7FJF - chains b and m of the 8 polymer chains in the assembly; structure by electron microscopy, 3.10 A resolution.

[Chain b]
Molecule: T-cell surface glycoprotein CD3 zeta chain
Source organism: Homo sapiens
UniProtKB: P20963 (CD3Z_HUMAN); residues 1-164 here = UniProt positions 1-164
Sequence (165 residues; row label = number of the first residue in the row):
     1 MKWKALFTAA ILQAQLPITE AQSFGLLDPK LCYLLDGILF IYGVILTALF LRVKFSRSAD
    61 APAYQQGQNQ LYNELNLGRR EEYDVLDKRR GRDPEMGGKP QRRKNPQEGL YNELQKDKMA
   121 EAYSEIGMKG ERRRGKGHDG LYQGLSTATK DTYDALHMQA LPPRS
Not modelled in the structure: 1-25, 55-165
Construct notes: expression tag (165)
Residues lining bound ligands: cholest-5-en-3-yl hydrogen sulfate (C3S): K30, Y33, L34, I41
UniProt features mapped onto this chain:
  - modified residue: S58 (Phosphoserine), Y64 (Phosphotyrosine), Y72 (Phosphotyrosine), Y83 (Phosphotyrosine), Y111 (Phosphotyrosine), Y123 (Phosphotyrosine), Y142 (Phosphotyrosine), Y153 (Phosphotyrosine)
  - mutagenesis: D36 (D36E/L/V: Decreases cell surface expression of IgG Fc receptor complex)

[Chain m]
Molecule: T cell receptor alpha variable 12-3, Possible J 11 gene segment, T cell receptor alpha chain constant
Source organism: Homo sapiens
UniProtKB: chimeric construct of A0A0B4J271, A0N4Z6, P01848: residues 2-114 from A0A0B4J271 (TVAL3_HUMAN) positions 2-114 (same numbers); residues 116-132 from A0N4Z6 positions 4-20 (UniProt number = residue number - 112); residues 134-273 from P01848 positions 1-140 (UniProt number = residue number - 133)
Sequence (272 residues; row label = number of the first residue in the row):
     2 MKSLRVLLVI LWLQLSWVWS QQKEVEQDPG PLSVPEGAIV SLNCTYSNSA FQYFMWYRQY
    62 SRKGPELLMY TYSSGNKEDG RFTAQVDKSS KYISLFIRDS QPSDSATYLC AMSKGYSTLT
   122 FGKGTMLLVS PDIQNPDPAV YQLRDSKSSD KSVCLFTDFD SQTNVSQSKD SDVYITDKTV
   182 LDMRSMDFKS NSAVAWSNKS DFACANAFNN SIIPEDTFFP SPESSCDVKL VEKSFETDTN
   242 LNFQNLSVIG FRILLLKVAG FNLLMTLRLW SS
Not modelled in the structure: 2-27
Construct notes: linker (115, 133)
Disulfides: C45-C111, C155-C205
Residues lining bound ligands: cholest-5-en-3-yl hydrogen sulfate (C3S): A260, N263, L264, T267, W271
UniProt features mapped onto this chain:
  - glycosylation (N-linked (GlcNAc...) asparagine): N44, N165, N199, N210, N246
  - region: C227 to S248 (Connecting peptide)

[How chain b and chain m interact]
Contacting residue pairs (5; chain b residue first):
  L27(b) - E233(m)
  Y33(b) - V249(m)
  Y33(b) - R253(m)
  D36(b) - R253(m)  salt bridge
  L51(b) - L268(m)  hydrophobic

[Summary]
The chain b/chain m interface involves 4 residues from each chain; the contacts include 1 salt bridge. Its one
salt-bridged contact is D36(b)-R253(m). Ligands of chain b: cholest-5-en-3-yl hydrogen sulfate. Bound to chain
m: cholest-5-en-3-yl hydrogen sulfate. UniProt lists one mutagenesis site on chain b.
Here chain b is T-cell surface glycoprotein CD3 zeta chain and chain m is T cell receptor alpha variable 12-3,
Possible J 11 gene segment, T cell receptor alpha chain constant, both from Homo sapiens. Entry 7FJF (Cryo-EM
structure of a membrane protein(CS)) was determined by electron microscopy (same publication as 7FJD and
7FJE).
